8GXW - chains E and J of the 12 polymer chains in the assembly; structure by electron microscopy, 2.70 A resolution.

== Chain E ==
Name: V-type ATP synthase beta chain
Organism: Thermus thermophilus HB8
UniProt: Q56404 (VATB_THET8); residues 1-478 here = UniProt positions 1-478
Amino-acid sequence (478 residues; numbered 1 to 478; the number before each row is that of its first residue):
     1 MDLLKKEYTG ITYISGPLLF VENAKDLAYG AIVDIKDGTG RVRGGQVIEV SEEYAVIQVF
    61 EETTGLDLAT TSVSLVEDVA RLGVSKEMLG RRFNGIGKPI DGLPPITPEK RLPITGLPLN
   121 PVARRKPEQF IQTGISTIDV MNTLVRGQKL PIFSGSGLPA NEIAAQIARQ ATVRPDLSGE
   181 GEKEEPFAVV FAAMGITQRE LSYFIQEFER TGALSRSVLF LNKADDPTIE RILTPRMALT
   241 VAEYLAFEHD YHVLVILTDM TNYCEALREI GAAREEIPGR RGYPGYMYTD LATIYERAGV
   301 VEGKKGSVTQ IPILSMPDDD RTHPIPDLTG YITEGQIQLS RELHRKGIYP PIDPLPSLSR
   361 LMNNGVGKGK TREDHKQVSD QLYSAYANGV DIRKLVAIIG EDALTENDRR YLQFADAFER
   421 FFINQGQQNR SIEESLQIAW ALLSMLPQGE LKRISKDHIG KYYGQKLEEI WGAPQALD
Disordered / not traced: 1-2, 471-478
Residues lining bound ligands: ATP (adenosine-5'-triphosphate): Gly-330, Tyr-331, Leu-358, Arg-360

== Chain J ==
Name: V-type ATP synthase subunit E
Organism: Thermus thermophilus HB8
UniProt: P74901 (VATE_THET8); residue numbers follow UniProt; this construct covers 1-188
Amino-acid sequence (188 residues; numbered 1 to 188; the number before each row is that of its first residue):
     1 MSKLEAILSQ EVEAEIQALL QEAEAKAEAV KREAEEKAKA LLQARERALE AQYRAALRRA
    61 ESAGELLVAT ARTQARGEVL EEVRRRVREA LEALPQKPEW PEVVRKLALE ALEALPGAKA
   121 LVANPEDLPH LEALARERGV ELQAEPALRL GVRAVGAEGK TQVENSLLAR LDRAWDALSS
   181 KVAQALWG
Disordered / not traced: 1-60, 188

== Interface between chain E and chain J ==
Contacting residue pairs (36):
  Leu-3(E) / Arg-170(J)
  Leu-3(E) / Arg-173(J)
  Leu-3(E) / Ala-174(J)  hydrophobic
  Leu-4(E) / Ala-111(J)  hydrophobic
  Leu-4(E) / Val-163(J)  hydrophobic
  Leu-4(E) / Glu-164(J)
  Leu-4(E) / Asn-165(J)
  Leu-4(E) / Arg-170(J)
  Lys-5(E) / Val-163(J)
  Lys-5(E) / Glu-164(J)  hydrogen bond (backbone-backbone)
  Lys-5(E) / Arg-173(J)
  Lys-6(E) / Leu-115(J)
  Lys-6(E) / Gln-162(J)
  Lys-6(E) / Val-163(J)
  Glu-7(E) / Lys-160(J)
  Glu-7(E) / Thr-161(J)
  Glu-7(E) / Gln-162(J)  hydrogen bond (backbone-backbone)
  Tyr-8(E) / Lys-160(J)
  Tyr-8(E) / Thr-161(J)
  Thr-9(E) / Gly-159(J)  hydrogen bond (side chain-backbone)
  Thr-9(E) / Lys-160(J)  hydrogen bond (backbone-backbone)
  Thr-9(E) / Gln-162(J)
  Gly-10(E) / Lys-160(J)
  Glu-22(E) / Lys-160(J)  salt bridge
  Asn-23(E) / Lys-160(J)
  Glu-87(E) / Arg-76(J)  salt bridge
  Leu-103(E) / Thr-70(J)
  Leu-103(E) / Thr-73(J)
  Pro-104(E) / Thr-73(J)
  Pro-104(E) / Gln-74(J)
  Pro-104(E) / Gly-77(J)
  Thr-107(E) / Leu-80(J)
  Thr-107(E) / Ser-179(J)  hydrogen bond
  Thr-107(E) / Ser-180(J)
  Pro-108(E) / Ser-180(J)
  Gly-212(E) / Ser-62(J)
Interface residues without a listed pair, chain E (17 interface residues in all): Ser-215
Interface residues without a listed pair, chain J (25 interface residues in all): Leu-66, Ala-114, Asp-176, Ala-183

== Overview ==
17 residues of chain E and 25 residues of chain J are in contact; the contacts include 5 hydrogen bonds and 2
salt bridges. Among the polar pairs are Glu-22(E)/Lys-160(J), Glu-87(E)/Arg-76(J) and Thr-9(E)/Gly-159(J).
Ligands of chain E: ATP.
Chain E is V-type ATP synthase beta chain and chain J is V-type ATP synthase subunit E, both from Thermus
thermophilus HB8; the structure, 2 ATP-bound V1EG of V/A-ATPase from Thermus thermophilus, was determined by
electron microscopy, deposited together with 8GXU, 8GXX, 8GXY and 8GXZ.
